Entry 6HBB (X-ray diffraction, 1.20 A resolution); this record covers chain A.

== Chain A ==
Molecule: Carbon dioxide concentrating mechanism protein CcmM
Source organism: Synechococcus elongatus (strain PCC 7942)
Notes: fragment: SSUL domain 1
Reference sequence: Q03513 (CCMM_SYNE7); residues 225-313 here = UniProt positions 225-313
Sequence (92 residues; numbered 222 to 313; the number before each row is that of its first residue):
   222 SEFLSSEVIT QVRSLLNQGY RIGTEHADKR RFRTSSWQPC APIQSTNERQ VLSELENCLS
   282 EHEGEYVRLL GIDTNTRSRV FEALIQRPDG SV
Disordered / not traced: 222-223, 312-313
Sequence notes: expression tag (222-224)
Swiss-Prot annotation at these positions:
  - mutagenesis: Arg251 to Arg252 (Prevents RuBisCO condensation), Cys279 (C279S: About 2-fold increased doubling time, about 15% increase in CO(2) requirement)

== Summary ==
Curated annotation (UniProt) lists 3 mutagenesis sites.
Chain A is Carbon dioxide concentrating mechanism protein CcmM (Synechococcus elongatus (strain PCC 7942));
the structure, Crystal Structure of the small subunit-like domain 1 of CcmM from Synechococcus elongatus
(strain PCC 7942), was determined by X-ray diffraction, deposited together with 6HBA and 6HBC.
